PDB entry 4CTF | electron microscopy, 17.00 A resolution (very low resolution: no residue pairs are listed; an interface is given only as per-side residue counts) | chains A0 and C1 of the 240 polymer chains in the assembly

Chain A0:
Protein: VP1
Organism: Equine rhinitis a virus
UniProtKB: A2TJ51 (A2TJ51_9PICO); numbering as in UniProt (aligned over 1-246)
Sequence (246 residues; numbered 1 to 246; the number before each row is that of its first residue):
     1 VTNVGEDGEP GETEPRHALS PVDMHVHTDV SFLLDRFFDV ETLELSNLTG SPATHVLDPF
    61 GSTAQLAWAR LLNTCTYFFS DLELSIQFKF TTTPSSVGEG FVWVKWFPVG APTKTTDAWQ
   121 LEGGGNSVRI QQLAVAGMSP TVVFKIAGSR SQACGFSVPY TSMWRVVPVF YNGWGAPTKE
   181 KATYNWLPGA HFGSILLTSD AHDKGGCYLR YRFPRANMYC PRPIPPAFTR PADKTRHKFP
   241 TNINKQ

Chain C1:
Protein: Equine rhinitis A virus
Organism: Equine rhinitis a virus
UniProtKB: Q91B42 (Q91B42_9PICO); residues 1-230 here correspond to UniProt positions 81-310 (UniProt number = residue number + 80)
Sequence (230 residues; each row starts with the number of its first residue):
     1 DKKTEETTNI EDRIETTVVG VTIINSQGSV GTTYCYSKPD GRPPSTVSDP VTRLGPTLSR
    61 HYTFKVGEWP HSQSHGHAWI CPLPSDKLKK MGSFHEVVKA HHLVKNGWDV VVQVNASFAH
   121 SGALCVAAVP EYEHTHEKAL KWSELEEPAY TYQQLSVFPH QLLNLRTNSS VHLVMPYIGP
   181 GPTTNLTLHN PWTIVILILS ELTGPGQTVP VTMSVAPIDA MVNGPLPNPE
Not modelled in the structure: 1-11, 21, 31, 41, 51, 61, 71, 81, 91, 101, 111, 121, 131, 141, 151, 161, 171, 181, 191, 201, 211, 221
Differences from the reference sequence: conflict Ser85 (Gly165 in Q91B42)

Chain A0 / chain C1 interface:
At this resolution (17 A) residue pairs are not listed: 27 residues of chain A0 and 33 of chain C1 lie at the interface.

Overview:
27 residues of chain A0 and 33 residues of chain C1 are in contact.
Chain A0 is VP1 and chain C1 is Equine rhinitis A virus, both from Equine rhinitis a virus; the structure, The
limits of structural plasticity in a picornavirus capsid revealed by a massively expanded equine rhinitis ...,
was determined by electron microscopy together with 4CTG from the same study.
